PDB entry 3UUE | X-ray diffraction, 1.45 A resolution | chain A

Chain A:
Name: LIP1, secretory lipase (Family 3)
From: Malassezia globosa
UniProt: A8PUY1 (A8PUY1_MALGO); residues 26-304 here = UniProt positions 26-304
Amino-acid sequence (279 residues; each row starts with the number of its first residue):
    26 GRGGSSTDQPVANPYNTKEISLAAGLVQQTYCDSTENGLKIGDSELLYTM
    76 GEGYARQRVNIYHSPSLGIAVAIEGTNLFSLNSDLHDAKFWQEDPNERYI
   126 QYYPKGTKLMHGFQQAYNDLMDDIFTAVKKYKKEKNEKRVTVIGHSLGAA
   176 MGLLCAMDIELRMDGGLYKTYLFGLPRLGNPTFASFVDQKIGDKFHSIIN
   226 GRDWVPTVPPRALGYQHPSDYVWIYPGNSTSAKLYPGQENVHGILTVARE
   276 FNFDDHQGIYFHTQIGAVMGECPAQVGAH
Disulfide bonds: C57-C297
Covalently attached groups: alpha-D-mannopyranose (MAN) linked to T32; N-acetylglucosamine (NAG) linked to N253

In short:
Alpha-D-mannopyranose is covalently linked to T32. N-acetylglucosamine is covalently linked to N253.
Chain A is LIP1, secretory lipase (Family 3) (Malassezia globosa); the structure, Crystal structure of mono-
and diacylglycerol lipase from Malassezia globosa, was determined by X-ray diffraction, deposited together
with 3UUF.
